Entry 7OQE (electron microscopy, 5.90 A resolution (low resolution: residue-level contacts below are approximate; hydrogen-bond / salt-bridge calls are withheld)); this record covers chains I and C of the 39 polymer chains in the assembly.

== Chain I ==
Molecule: ACT1 pre-mRNA (delta BS-A)
Organism: Saccharomyces cerevisiae
Sequence (373 nucleotides; row label = number of the first residue in the row; note: 125 numbers in that range are skipped by the numbering (no residue carries them; nothing is unmodelled there); a row labelled like 156A-156Z holds insertion residues (156A, then the next letters in order); numbers below 1 keep their minus sign (A-10 is residue -10)):
   -10 AUGGAUUCUG
     1 GUAUGUUC
    44 UAGCGCUUGC ACCAUCCCAU UUAACUGUAA GAAGAAUUGC ACGGUCCCAA UUGCUCGAGN
   104 NNNNNNNNNN NNNNNNNNNN NNNNNNNNNN NNNNNNNNNN NNNNNNNNNN NNN
156A-156Z NAGAUUUCUCUUUUACCUUUUUUUAC
157A-157Z UAUUUUUCACUCUCCCAUAACCUCCU
158A-158Z AUAUUGACUGAUCUGUAAUAACCACG
159A-159Z AUAUUAUUGGAAUAAAUAGGGGCUUG
160A-160Z AAAUUUGGAAAAAAAAAAAAAACUGA
161A-161Z AAUAUUUUCGUGAUAAGUGAUAGUGA
162A-162W UAUUCUUCUUUUAUUUGCUACUG
   246 UUACUAAGUC UCAUGUACUA CAUCGAUUGC UUCAUUCUUU UUGUUGCUAU AUUAUAUGUU
   306 UAG
Unresolved in the structure: -10 to -3, 44-102, 129, 156A-156Z, 157A-157Z, 158A-158Z, 159A-159Z, 160A-160Z, 161A-161Z, 162A-162W, 269-308

== Chain C ==
Molecule: U1 small nuclear ribonucleoprotein C
Organism: Saccharomyces cerevisiae
UniProtKB: Q05900 (RU1C_YEAST); residues 1-231 here = UniProt positions 1-231
Amino-acid sequence (231 residues; numbered 1 to 231; the number before each row is that of its first residue):
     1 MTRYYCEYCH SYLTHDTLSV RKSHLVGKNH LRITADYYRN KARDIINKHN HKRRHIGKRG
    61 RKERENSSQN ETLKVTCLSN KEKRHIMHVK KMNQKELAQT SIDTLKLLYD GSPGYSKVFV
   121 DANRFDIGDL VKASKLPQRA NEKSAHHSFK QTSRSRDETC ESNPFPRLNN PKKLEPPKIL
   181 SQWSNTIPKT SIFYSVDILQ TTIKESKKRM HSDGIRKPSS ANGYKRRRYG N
Unresolved in the structure: 1-2, 198-231
Swiss-Prot annotation at these positions:
  - zinc finger: Tyr4 to Asp36 (Matrin-type)

== Chain I / chain C interface ==
Residue-residue contacts - 12 pairs, chain I then chain C:
  G-1(I) - Thr14(C)
  G1(I) - Tyr12(C)
  G1(I) - Leu13(C)
  U2(I) - Tyr12(C)
  U2(I) - His24(C)
  A3(I) - Gly27(C)
  A3(I) - Lys28(C)
  U4(I) - Gly27(C)
  U4(I) - Lys28(C)
  U4(I) - Asn29(C)
  G5(I) - Ala140(C)
  U6(I) - Glu142(C)
Interface residues without a listed pair, chain C (13 interface residues in all): Ser11, Ser23, Arg139, Asn141

== Overview ==
The interface between chain I and chain C involves 7 residues on one side and 13 on the other.
Chain I is ACT1 pre-mRNA (delta BS-A) and chain C is U1 small nuclear ribonucleoprotein C, both from
Saccharomyces cerevisiae; the structure, Saccharomyces cerevisiae spliceosomal pre-A complex (delta BS-A
ACT1), was determined by electron microscopy (same publication as 7OQB and 7OQC).
